5DZY - chains A and B; structure by X-ray diffraction, 2.90 A resolution.

# Chain A (and B)
Protein: Pcdhb8 protein
Organism: Mus musculus
Notes: chain B of this document is another copy of the same molecule, construct and numbering; everything in this record applies to it too
UniProt: A8E4K6 (A8E4K6_MOUSE); residues 1-418 here correspond to UniProt positions 29-446 (UniProt number = residue number + 28)
Sequence (426 residues; row label = number of the first residue in the row):
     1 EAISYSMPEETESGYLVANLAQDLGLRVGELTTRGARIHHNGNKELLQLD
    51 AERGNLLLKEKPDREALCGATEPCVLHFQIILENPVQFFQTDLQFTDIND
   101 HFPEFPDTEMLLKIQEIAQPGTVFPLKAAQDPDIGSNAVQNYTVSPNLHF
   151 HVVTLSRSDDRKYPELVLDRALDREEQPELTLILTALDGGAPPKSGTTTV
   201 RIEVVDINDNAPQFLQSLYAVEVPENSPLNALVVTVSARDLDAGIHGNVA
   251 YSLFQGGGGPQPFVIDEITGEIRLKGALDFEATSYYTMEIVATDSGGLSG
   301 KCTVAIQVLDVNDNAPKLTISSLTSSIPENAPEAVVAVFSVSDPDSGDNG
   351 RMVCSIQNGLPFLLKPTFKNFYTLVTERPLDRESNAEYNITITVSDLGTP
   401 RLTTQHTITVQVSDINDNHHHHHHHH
Disordered / not traced: 1-2, 417-426 (chain B: 416-426)
Sequence notes: expression tag (419-426)
Disulfide bonds: Cys68-Cys74
Covalently attached groups: glycan linked to Asn141; alpha-D-mannopyranose (MAN) linked to Ser195, Thr197, Thr199; N-acetylglucosamine (NAG) linked to Asn389
Metal / ion sites: Ca2+ site 1: Glu9, Glu65, Asp97, Ile98, Asp100, Asp133; Ca2+ site 2: Glu9, Asp63, Glu65, Asp100; Ca2+ site 3: Asn99, His101, Asp131, Asp133, Asn137, Asp188; Ca2+ site 4: Glu116, Asp173, Glu175, Asp209; Ca2+ site 5: Glu116, Glu175, Asp206, Ile207, Asp209, Asp242; Ca2+ site 6: Asn208, Asn210, Asp240, Asp242, His246, Asp294; Ca2+ site 7: Glu225, Asp279, Glu281, Asp313; Ca2+ site 8: Glu225, Glu281, Asp310, Val311, Asp313, Asp345; Ca2+ site 9: Asn312, Asn314, Asp343, Asp345, Asn349, Asp396
What the authors report for this chain:
  - post-translational modification sites: Thr199

# Chain A / chain B interface
Residue-residue contacts (76):
  Arg37(A) - Ser322(B)  hydrogen bond (side chain-backbone)
  Arg37(A) - Leu323(B)
  His39(A) - Thr319(B)  hydrogen bond
  His39(A) - Ser340(B)
  Asn41(A) - Thr319(B)  hydrogen bond
  Asn41(A) - Ser340(B)  hydrogen bond
  Asn41(A) - Val341(B)
  Asn41(A) - Ser342(B)
  Gln79(A) - Ser340(B)
  Gln79(A) - Phe371(B)
  Ile81(A) - Leu323(B)  hydrophobic
  Glu83(A) - Leu323(B)
  Val86(A) - Leu323(B)  hydrophobic
  Phe88(A) - Phe368(B)  hydrophobic
  Phe88(A) - Thr373(B)
  Gln90(A) - Phe368(B)
  Lys113(A) - Gly296(B)
  Lys113(A) - Gly297(B)  hydrogen bond (backbone-backbone)
  Ile114(A) - Gly296(B)
  Gln115(A) - Asn208(B)  hydrogen bond (side chain-backbone)
  Gln115(A) - Gly296(B)  hydrogen bond (backbone-backbone)
  Gln115(A) - Leu298(B)
  Ile117(A) - Ile117(B)  hydrophobic
  Ile117(A) - Ile207(B)  hydrophobic
  Phe124(A) - Gly297(B)
  Pro125(A) - Phe254(B)  hydrophobic
  Pro125(A) - Val291(B)  hydrophobic
  Pro125(A) - Ser299(B)
  Lys127(A) - Phe254(B)
  Ala129(A) - Gly257(B)
  Gln130(A) - Gln255(B)  hydrogen bond
  Gln130(A) - Gly256(B)  hydrogen bond (side chain-backbone)
  Gln130(A) - Gly257(B)
  Gln130(A) - Gly259(B)
  Gln130(A) - Pro260(B)
  Asp131(A) - Gly257(B)  hydrogen bond (backbone-backbone)
  Asp131(A) - Gly258(B)
  Pro132(A) - Gly258(B)
  Arg157(A) - Glu289(B)  salt bridge
  Arg157(A) - Lys301(B)
  Glu165(A) - Lys301(B)  salt bridge
  Val205(A) - Ser295(B)
  Asn208(A) - Gln115(B)  hydrogen bond
  Leu253(A) - Lys127(B)
  Phe254(A) - Pro125(B)  hydrophobic
  Phe254(A) - Lys127(B)
  Gly256(A) - Arg157(B)
  Gly257(A) - Gln130(B)
  Gly259(A) - Gln130(B)
  Thr287(A) - Arg157(B)
  Glu289(A) - Arg157(B)  salt bridge
  Val291(A) - Pro125(B)  hydrophobic
  Ser295(A) - Val205(B)
  Gly296(A) - Lys113(B)
  Gly296(A) - Ile114(B)
  Gly296(A) - Gln115(B)  hydrogen bond (backbone-backbone)
  Gly297(A) - Lys113(B)  hydrogen bond (backbone-backbone)
  Gly297(A) - Phe124(B)
  Ser299(A) - Val123(B)
  Ser299(A) - Pro125(B)
  Thr319(A) - His39(B)
  Thr319(A) - Asn41(B)
  Ser321(A) - His39(B)
  Ser322(A) - Arg37(B)  hydrogen bond (backbone-side chain)
  Leu323(A) - Arg37(B)
  Val335(A) - Val86(B)  hydrophobic
  Val338(A) - His39(B)
  Phe339(A) - His39(B)
  Ser340(A) - His39(B)  hydrogen bond
  Ser340(A) - Asn41(B)  hydrogen bond
  Val341(A) - Asn41(B)
  Phe368(A) - Phe88(B)  hydrophobic
  Phe368(A) - Gln90(B)
  Phe371(A) - His39(B)
  Phe371(A) - Gln79(B)
  Thr373(A) - Phe88(B)
Also at the interface, not in a pair above, chain A (57 interface residues in all): Val123, Leu126, Ile207, Gln255, Gly258, Leu298, Lys301, Ser342, Thr367
Also at the interface, not in a pair above, chain B (57 interface residues in all): His40, Ile81, Leu126, Tyr163, Glu165, Leu253, Lys317, Ile320, Ser321, Val335, Val338, Phe339, Thr367
The authors on this interface:
  - pairs named by the authors: Ile117(A)-Ile117(B)
  - interface residues, chain A: Pro125(A)

# Summary
The chain A/chain B interface involves 57 residues from each chain; the contacts include 16 hydrogen bonds and
3 salt bridges. Among the polar pairs are Arg157(A)-Glu289(B), Glu165(A)-Lys301(B) and Arg37(A)-Ser322(B). The
authors report a contact between Ile117(A) and Ile117(B). From the paper: the interface residue Pro125(A); a
modification site at Thr199(A).
Both chains are Pcdhb8 protein (Mus musculus). Entry 5DZY (Protocadherin beta 8 extracellular cadherin domains
1-4) was determined by X-ray diffraction (same publication as 5DZV, 5DZW and 5DZX).
